PDB entry 3PD0 | X-ray diffraction, 2.00 A resolution | chains A and B

Chain A:
Name: Caspase-3
Source organism: Homo sapiens
Notes: EC 3.4.22.56
UniProt: P42574 (CASP3_HUMAN); residue numbers follow UniProt; this construct covers 29-277
Chain sequence (250 residues; numbered 29 to 278; the number before each row is that of its first residue):
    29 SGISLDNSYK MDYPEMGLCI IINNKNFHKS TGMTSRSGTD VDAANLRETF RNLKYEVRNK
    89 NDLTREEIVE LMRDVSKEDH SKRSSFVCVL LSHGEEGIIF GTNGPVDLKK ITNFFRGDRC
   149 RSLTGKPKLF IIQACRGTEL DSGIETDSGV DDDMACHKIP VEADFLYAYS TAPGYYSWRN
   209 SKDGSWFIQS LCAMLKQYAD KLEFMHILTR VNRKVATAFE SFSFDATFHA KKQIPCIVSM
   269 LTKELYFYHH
Not modelled in the structure: 174-185
Sequence notes: conflict S170 (Cys in P42574); engineered mutation A246 (Glu in P42574); expression tag (278)
Swiss-Prot annotation at these positions:
  - active site: H121, C163
  - modified residue: C163 (S-nitrosocysteine), R207 (Microbial infection: ADP-riboxanated arginine)
  - mutagenesis: D175 (D175A: In P3-D3A mutant; abolished cleavage and activation, leading to prevent thiol protease activity; when associated with A-9 and A-28), R207 (R207A: Abolished ADP-riboxanation by C.violaceum CopC)
Reported in the primary citation:
  - mutagenesis - E246A (1.6 kcal mol-1): decreased catalytic activity
  - mutagenesis - E246A: unchanged stability
  - conformationally variable residues (order/disorder transition, side-chain flip): E173 to H185, K242
  - self-association interface (contacts with another copy of this molecule); pairs are residue here / residue on that copy: K186-A258 (hydrogen bond), K186-I172 (backbone contact)
  - catalytic residues: H121, C163 (citing earlier work)
  - post-translational modification sites: D175 (citing earlier work)

Chain B:
Name: Inhibitor ac-devd-cmk
Chain sequence (6 residues; numbered 1 to 6; the number before each row is that of its first residue):
     1 XDEVDX
Modified positions: ACE (acetyl group) at position 1; 0QE (chloromethane) at position 6

How chain A and chain B interact:
Pairs across the interface - 26 pairs, chain A then chain B:
  R64(A) with D5(B), salt bridge
  S120(A) with D5(B)
  H121(A) with D5(B); 0QE_6(B)
  G122(A) with 0QE_6(B)
  Q161(A) with D5(B), hydrogen bond
  C163(A) with D5(B), hydrogen bond (side chain-backbone); 0QE_6(B)
  Y204(A) with V4(B), hydrophobic
  S205(A) with V4(B); D5(B), hydrogen bond (backbone-backbone)
  W206(A) with D2(B); E3(B); V4(B), hydrophobic
  R207(A) with ACE_1(B); D2(B); E3(B), salt bridge; V4(B), hydrogen bond (side chain-backbone); D5(B), salt bridge
  N208(A) with ACE_1(B); D2(B), hydrogen bond
  S209(A) with ACE_1(B), hydrogen bond (backbone-backbone)
  W214(A) with D2(B)
  E248(A) with D2(B)
  S249(A) with D2(B)
  F250(A) with D2(B), hydrogen bond (backbone-side chain)
Also at the interface, not in a pair above, chain A (20 interface residues in all): S63, S65, A162, F256

Summary:
Chain A and chain B form an interface of 20 and 6 residues respectively, with 7 hydrogen bonds and 3 salt
bridges. Among the polar pairs are R64(A)-D5(B), R207(A)-E3(B) and R207(A)-D5(B). The paper reports catalytic
residues H121(A) and C163(A); E246A of chain A reduces catalytic activity.
Here chain A is Caspase-3 (Homo sapiens) and chain B is Inhibitor ac-devd-cmk. Entry 3PD0 (Caspase-3 E246A)
was determined by X-ray diffraction (same publication as 3PCX and 3PD1).
